1Z1F - chain A; structure by X-ray diffraction, 2.90 A resolution.

== Chain A ==
Molecule: stilbene synthase
Source organism: Arachis hypogaea
Notes: EC 2.3.1.95
UniProtKB: Q9SLV5 (Q9SLV5_ARAHY); numbering as in UniProt (aligned over 1-389)
Chain sequence (390 residues; each row starts with the number of its first residue; numbering starts at 0):
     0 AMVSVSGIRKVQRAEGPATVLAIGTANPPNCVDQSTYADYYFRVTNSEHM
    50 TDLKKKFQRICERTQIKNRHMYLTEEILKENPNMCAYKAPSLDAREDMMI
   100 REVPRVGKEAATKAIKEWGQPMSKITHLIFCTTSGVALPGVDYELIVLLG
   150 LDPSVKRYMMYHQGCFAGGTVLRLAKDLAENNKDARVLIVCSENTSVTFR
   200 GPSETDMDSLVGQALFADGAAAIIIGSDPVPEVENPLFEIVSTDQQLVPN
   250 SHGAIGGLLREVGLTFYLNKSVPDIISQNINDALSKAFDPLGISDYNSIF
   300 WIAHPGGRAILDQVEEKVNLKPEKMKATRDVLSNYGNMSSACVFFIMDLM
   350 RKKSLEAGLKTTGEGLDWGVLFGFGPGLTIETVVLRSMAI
Disordered / not traced: 0-1
Construct notes: cloning artifact (0)
What the authors report for this chain:
  - conformationally variable residues (order/disorder transition): Phe-265
  - catalytic residues: Cys-164, His-303, Asn-336 (citing earlier work)
  - specificity-determining residues: Gly-255

== Overview ==
The paper reports catalytic residues Cys-164, His-303 and Asn-336; the specificity determinant Gly-255.
Chain A is stilbene synthase (Arachis hypogaea); the structure, Crystal structure of stilbene synthase from
Arachis hypogaea (resveratrol-bound form), was determined by X-ray diffraction together with 1Z1E from the
same study.
